4J31 - chain A; structure by X-ray diffraction, 2.40 A resolution.

[Chain A]
Protein: Kynurenine 3-monooxygenase
Organism: Saccharomyces cerevisiae
Notes: EC 1.14.13.9
UniProtKB: P38169 (KMO_YEAST); residues 1-396 here = UniProt positions 1-396
Chain sequence (417 residues; row label = number of the first residue in the row; numbers below 1 keep their minus sign (Met-20 is residue -20)):
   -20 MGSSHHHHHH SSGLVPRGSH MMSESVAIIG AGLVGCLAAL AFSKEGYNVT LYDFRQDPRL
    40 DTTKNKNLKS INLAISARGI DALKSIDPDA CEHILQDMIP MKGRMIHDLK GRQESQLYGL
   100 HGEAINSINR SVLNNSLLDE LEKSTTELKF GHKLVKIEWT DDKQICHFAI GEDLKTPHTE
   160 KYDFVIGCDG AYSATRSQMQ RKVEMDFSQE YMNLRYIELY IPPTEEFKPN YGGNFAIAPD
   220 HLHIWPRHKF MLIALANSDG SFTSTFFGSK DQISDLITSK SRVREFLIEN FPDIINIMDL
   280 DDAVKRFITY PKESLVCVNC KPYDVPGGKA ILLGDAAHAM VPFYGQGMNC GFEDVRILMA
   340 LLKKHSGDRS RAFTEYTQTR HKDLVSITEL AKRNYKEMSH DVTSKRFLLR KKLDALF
Not modelled in the structure: -20 to 1, 43-45, 98-100, 150-154, 379-396
Construct notes: expression tag (-20 to 0)
Swiss-Prot annotation at these positions:
  - binding site (FAD): Val13, Asp32 to Arg34, Ala53, Arg109, Leu133, Tyr195, Asp314, Gln325 to Asn328
  - binding site (L-kynurenine): Arg83, Tyr97, Asn373
  - mutagenesis: Arg83 (R83A: Strongly decreases enzymatic activity; R83M: Abolsihes enzymatic activity), Phe322 to Tyr323 (Abolishes NADPH oxidase activity)
Residues lining bound ligands: FAD (flavin-adenine dinucleotide): Ile8, Gly9, Ala10, Gly11, Leu12, Val13, Gly14, Tyr31, Asp32, Phe33, Arg34, Asn46, Lys48, Ser49, Leu52, Ala53, Arg109, His131, Lys132, Leu133, Cys167, Asp168, Gly169, Ala173, Tyr195, Leu312, Gly313, Asp314, Pro321, Gln325, Gly326, Met327, Asn328
Reported in the primary citation:
  - mutagenesis - R83A, R83M: decreased catalytic activity

[Summary]
Ligands of chain A: flavin-adenine dinucleotide. From UniProt: 13 FAD-binding residues, 3 L-kynurenine-binding
residues and 3 mutagenesis sites. The paper reports that R83A and R83M reduce catalytic activity.
Chain A is Kynurenine 3-monooxygenase (Saccharomyces cerevisiae); the structure, Crystal Structure of
kynurenine 3-monooxygenase (KMO-396Prot), was determined by X-ray diffraction (same publication as 4J2W, 4J33,
4J34 and 4J36).
